PDB entry 8UA0 | electron microscopy, 3.50 A resolution | chains A and G of the 7 polymer chains in the assembly

== Chain A ==
Name: Cell division control protein 48
From: Saccharomyces cerevisiae
Notes: EC 3.6.4.6
UniProtKB: P25694 (CDC48_YEAST); numbering as in UniProt (aligned over 1-835)
Amino-acid sequence (835 residues; each row starts with the number of its first residue):
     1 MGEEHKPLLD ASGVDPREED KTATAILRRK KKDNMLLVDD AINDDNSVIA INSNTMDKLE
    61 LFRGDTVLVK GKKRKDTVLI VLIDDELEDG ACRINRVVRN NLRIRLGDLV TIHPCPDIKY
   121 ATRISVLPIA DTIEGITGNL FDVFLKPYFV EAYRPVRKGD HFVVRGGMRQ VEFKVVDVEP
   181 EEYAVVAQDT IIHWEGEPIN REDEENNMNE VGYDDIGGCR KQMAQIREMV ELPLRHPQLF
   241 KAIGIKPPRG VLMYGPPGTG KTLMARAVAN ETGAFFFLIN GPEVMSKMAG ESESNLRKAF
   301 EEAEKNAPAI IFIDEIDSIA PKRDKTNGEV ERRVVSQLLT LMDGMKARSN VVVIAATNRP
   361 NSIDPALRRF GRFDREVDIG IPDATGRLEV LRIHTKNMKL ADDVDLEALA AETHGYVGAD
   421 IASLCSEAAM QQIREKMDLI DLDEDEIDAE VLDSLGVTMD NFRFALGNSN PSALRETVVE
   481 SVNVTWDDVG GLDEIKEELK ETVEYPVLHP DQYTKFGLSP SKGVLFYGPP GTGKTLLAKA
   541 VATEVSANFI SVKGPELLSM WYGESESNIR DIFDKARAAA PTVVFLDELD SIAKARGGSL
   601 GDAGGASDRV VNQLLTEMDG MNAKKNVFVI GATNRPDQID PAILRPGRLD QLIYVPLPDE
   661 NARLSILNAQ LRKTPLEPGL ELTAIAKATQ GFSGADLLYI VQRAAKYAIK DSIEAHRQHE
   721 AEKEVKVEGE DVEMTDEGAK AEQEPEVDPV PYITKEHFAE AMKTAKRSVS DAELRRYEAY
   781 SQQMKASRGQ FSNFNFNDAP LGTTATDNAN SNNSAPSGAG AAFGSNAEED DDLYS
Unresolved in the structure: 1-208, 345-348, 725-747, 784-835
UniProt features mapped onto this chain:
  - binding site (ATP): Pro257 to Leu263, Asn358, His394, Gly531 to Leu536
  - modified residue: Ser472 (Phosphoserine), Ser519 (Phosphoserine), Thr735 (Phosphothreonine), Ser770 (Phosphoserine)
  - cross-link (Glycyl lysine isopeptide (Lys-Gly)): Lys305 (interchain with G-Cter in ubiquitin), Lys322 (interchain with G-Cter in ubiquitin), Lys346 (interchain with G-Cter in ubiquitin), Lys522 (interchain with G-Cter in ubiquitin), Lys539 (interchain with G-Cter in ubiquitin), Lys594 (interchain with G-Cter in ubiquitin), Lys673 (interchain with G-Cter in ubiquitin)
  - mutagenesis: Lys261 (K261A: Moderate reduction in growth rate; K261T: Probable loss of ATP binding. Complete loss of catalytic activity), Glu315 (E315A: Moderate reduction in growth rate; E315D: Severe loss of catalytic activity without affecting cooperativity between the 2 ATP-binding regions. Slight reduction in growth rate ...), Asn358 (N358A: Slight reduction in growth rate. Restores cell growth; when associated with Q-315), Arg369 (R369A: No effect on growth rate. Restores cell growth; when associated with Q-315), Pro471 (P471A/S: Restores cell growth; when associated with Q-315), Arg475 (R475H: Restores cell growth; when associated with Q-315), Lys534 (K534A/T: Severe loss of catalytic activity. Lethal), Glu588 (E588D: Moderate reduction in growth rate; E588Q: Lethal), Arg645 (R645A: Lethal)
Metal / ion sites: Mg2+ site 1: Thr262 (together with 08T); Mg2+ site 2: Thr535 (together with 08T)
Ligand contacts:
  - 08T ([[[(2R,3S,4R,5R)-5-(6-aminopurin-9-yl)-3,4-bis(oxidanyl)oxolan-2-yl]methoxy-oxidanyl-phosphoryl]oxy-oxidanyl-phosphoryl]oxy-tris(fluoranyl)beryllium), molecule 1: Asp215, Ile216, Gly217, Pro256, Pro257, Gly258, Thr259, Gly260, Lys261, Thr262, Leu263, Asn358, Val390, His394, Gly418, Ala419, Ala422
  - 08T, molecule 2: Asp488, Val489, Gly490, Leu492, Pro529, Pro530, Gly531, Thr532, Gly533, Lys534, Thr535, Leu536, Glu588, Asn634, Ile666, Gln670, Gly694, Ala695, Leu698
From the paper describing this entry:
  - catalytic residues: Glu315, Arg369, Arg372, Glu588, Arg645, Arg648 (citing earlier work)

== Chain G ==
Name: Substrate
From: Saccharomyces cerevisiae
Amino-acid sequence (22 residues; numbered 1 to 22; the number before each row is that of its first residue):
     1 AAAAAAAAAA AAAVAVAVAV AA

== How chain A and chain G interact ==
Pairs across the interface - 16 pairs, chain A then chain G:
  Lys287(A) with Ala1(G); Ala2(G)
  Ala289(A) with Ala1(G)
  Asn327(A) with Ala5(G)
  Glu329(A) with Ala2(G)
  Val330(A) with Ala2(G), hydrophobic
  Met560(A) with Val14(G), hydrogen bond (backbone-backbone)
  Trp561(A) with Ala11(G), hydrophobic; Ala12(G); Ala13(G), hydrophobic; Val14(G)
  Tyr562(A) with Ala12(G); Val14(G), hydrophobic
  Ala603(A) with Val14(G); Ala15(G); Val16(G), hydrophobic
Other interface residues (no listed pair), chain A (10 interface residues in all): Met288

== In short ==
10 residues of chain A and 9 residues of chain G are in contact, with 1 hydrogen bond. Its one hydrogen bond,
Met560(A)-Val14(G), is backbone to backbone. Chain A binds compound 08T. From UniProt: 15 ATP-binding residues
and 9 mutagenesis sites on chain A. The paper reports catalytic residues Glu315(A), Arg369(A) and Arg372(A)
among others.
Chain A is Cell division control protein 48 and chain G is Substrate, both from Saccharomyces cerevisiae; the
structure, Cdc48-Shp1 unfolding native substrate, Class 8, was determined by electron microscopy together with
8U7T, 8U8I, 8U9C, 8U9P, 8U9Q, 8U9Z and 3 further entries from the same study.
